Entry 8I7O (electron microscopy, 4.50 A resolution (low resolution: residue-level contacts below are approximate; hydrogen-bond / salt-bridge calls are withheld)); this record covers chains D3 and D4 of the 189 polymer chains in the assembly.

# Chain D3 (and D4)
Protein: Tektin-4
Source organism: Mus musculus
Notes: chain D4 of this document is another copy of the same molecule, construct and numbering; everything in this record applies to it too
Reference sequence: Q149S1 (TEKT4_MOUSE); residue numbers follow UniProt; this construct covers 1-447
Chain sequence (447 residues; each row starts with the number of its first residue):
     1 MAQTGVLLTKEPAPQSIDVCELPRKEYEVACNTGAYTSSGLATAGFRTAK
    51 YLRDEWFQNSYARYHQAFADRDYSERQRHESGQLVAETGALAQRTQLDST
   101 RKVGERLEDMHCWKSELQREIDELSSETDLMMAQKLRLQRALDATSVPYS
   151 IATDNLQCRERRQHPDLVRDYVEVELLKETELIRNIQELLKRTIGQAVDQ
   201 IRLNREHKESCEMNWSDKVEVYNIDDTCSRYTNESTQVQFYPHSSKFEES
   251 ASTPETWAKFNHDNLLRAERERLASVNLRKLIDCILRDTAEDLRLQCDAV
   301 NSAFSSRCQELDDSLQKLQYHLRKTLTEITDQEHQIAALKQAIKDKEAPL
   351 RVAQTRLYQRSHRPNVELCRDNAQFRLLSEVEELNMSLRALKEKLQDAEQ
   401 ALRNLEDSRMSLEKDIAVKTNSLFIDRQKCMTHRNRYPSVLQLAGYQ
Not modelled in the structure: 1-22, 351-381 (chain D4: 1-301, 434-447)

# Interface between chain D3 and chain D4
Residue-residue contacts - 79 pairs, chain D3 then chain D4:
  Trp56(D3) - Arg307(D4)
  Trp56(D3) - Glu310(D4)
  Trp56(D3) - Leu311(D4)
  Arg63(D3) - Ser411(D4)
  Arg63(D3) - Leu412(D4)
  Arg63(D3) - Asp415(D4)
  Tyr64(D3) - Ser314(D4)
  Tyr64(D3) - Leu318(D4)
  Tyr64(D3) - His321(D4)
  Gln66(D3) - Ser408(D4)
  Asp70(D3) - Asn404(D4)
  Asp70(D3) - Leu405(D4)
  Asp70(D3) - Ser408(D4)
  Tyr73(D3) - Asp397(D4)
  Ser74(D3) - Glu328(D4)
  Ser74(D3) - Gln332(D4)
  Ser74(D3) - Leu405(D4)
  Gln77(D3) - Lys394(D4)
  Gln77(D3) - Asp397(D4)
  Gln77(D3) - Ala398(D4)
  Arg78(D3) - Glu328(D4)
  Arg78(D3) - Asp331(D4)
  Arg78(D3) - Gln332(D4)
  Glu80(D3) - Lys394(D4)
  Ser81(D3) - Gln335(D4)
  Ser81(D3) - Lys394(D4)
  Leu84(D3) - Leu391(D4)
  Leu84(D3) - Lys394(D4)
  Thr88(D3) - Lys346(D4)
  Gly89(D3) - Lys346(D4)
  Leu91(D3) - Glu383(D4)
  Ala92(D3) - Lys346(D4)
  Thr95(D3) - Glu380(D4)
  Gln96(D3) - Pro349(D4)
  Asp98(D3) - Arg376(D4)
  Lys102(D3) - Asn372(D4)
  Lys102(D3) - Ala373(D4)
  Lys102(D3) - Arg376(D4)
  Arg106(D3) - Asp371(D4)
  Asp217(D3) - Pro364(D4)
  Asp217(D3) - Val366(D4)
  Lys218(D3) - Val366(D4)
  Lys218(D3) - Glu367(D4)
  Val221(D3) - Pro364(D4)
  Val221(D3) - Glu367(D4)
  Asp225(D3) - Arg360(D4)
  Cys228(D3) - Arg356(D4)
  Tyr231(D3) - Val352(D4)
  Tyr231(D3) - Arg356(D4)
  Thr232(D3) - Val352(D4)
  Asn233(D3) - Ala348(D4)
  Asn233(D3) - Pro349(D4)
  Gln237(D3) - Thr355(D4)
  Val238(D3) - Arg351(D4)
  Gln239(D3) - Arg351(D4)
  Gln239(D3) - Gln354(D4)
  Gln239(D3) - Thr355(D4)
  Phe240(D3) - Glu347(D4)
  Phe240(D3) - Arg351(D4)
  Tyr241(D3) - Gln354(D4)
  Tyr241(D3) - Tyr358(D4)
  His243(D3) - Val381(D4)
  Phe247(D3) - Gln354(D4)
  Phe247(D3) - Leu357(D4)
  Phe247(D3) - Tyr358(D4)
  Phe247(D3) - Ser361(D4)
  Phe247(D3) - Gln374(D4)
  Glu248(D3) - Leu357(D4)
  Glu248(D3) - Gln374(D4)
  Glu249(D3) - Leu368(D4)
  Glu249(D3) - Gln374(D4)
  Ser250(D3) - Arg370(D4)
  Ala251(D3) - Leu368(D4)
  Ser252(D3) - Leu368(D4)
  Ser252(D3) - Cys369(D4)
  Ser252(D3) - Arg370(D4)
  Thr253(D3) - Cys369(D4)
  Pro254(D3) - Cys369(D4)
  Pro254(D3) - Arg370(D4)
Also at the interface, not in a pair above, chain D3 (51 interface residues in all): Ala67, Arg71, Glu75, Val85, Ile224, Pro242, Lys246, Trp257
Also at the interface, not in a pair above, chain D4 (54 interface residues in all): Lys317, Leu339, Ala342, His362, Asn365, Leu378, Ser387

# Summary
51 residues of chain D3 face 54 of chain D4 across their interface.
Both chains are Tektin-4 (Mus musculus). Entry 8I7O (In situ structure of axonemal doublet microtubules in
mouse sperm with 16-nm repeat) was determined by electron microscopy (same publication as 8I7R).
